9UGC - chains A and B; structure by electron microscopy, 3.52 A resolution.

== Chain A (and B) ==
Name: Plasma membrane ATPase 1
Organism: Saccharomyces cerevisiae (strain ATCC 204508 / S288c)
Notes: EC 7.1.2.1; chain B of this document is another copy of the same molecule, construct and numbering; everything in this record applies to it too
UniProt: P05030 (PMA1_YEAST); numbering as in UniProt (aligned over 1-918)
Chain sequence (918 residues; each row starts with the number of its first residue):
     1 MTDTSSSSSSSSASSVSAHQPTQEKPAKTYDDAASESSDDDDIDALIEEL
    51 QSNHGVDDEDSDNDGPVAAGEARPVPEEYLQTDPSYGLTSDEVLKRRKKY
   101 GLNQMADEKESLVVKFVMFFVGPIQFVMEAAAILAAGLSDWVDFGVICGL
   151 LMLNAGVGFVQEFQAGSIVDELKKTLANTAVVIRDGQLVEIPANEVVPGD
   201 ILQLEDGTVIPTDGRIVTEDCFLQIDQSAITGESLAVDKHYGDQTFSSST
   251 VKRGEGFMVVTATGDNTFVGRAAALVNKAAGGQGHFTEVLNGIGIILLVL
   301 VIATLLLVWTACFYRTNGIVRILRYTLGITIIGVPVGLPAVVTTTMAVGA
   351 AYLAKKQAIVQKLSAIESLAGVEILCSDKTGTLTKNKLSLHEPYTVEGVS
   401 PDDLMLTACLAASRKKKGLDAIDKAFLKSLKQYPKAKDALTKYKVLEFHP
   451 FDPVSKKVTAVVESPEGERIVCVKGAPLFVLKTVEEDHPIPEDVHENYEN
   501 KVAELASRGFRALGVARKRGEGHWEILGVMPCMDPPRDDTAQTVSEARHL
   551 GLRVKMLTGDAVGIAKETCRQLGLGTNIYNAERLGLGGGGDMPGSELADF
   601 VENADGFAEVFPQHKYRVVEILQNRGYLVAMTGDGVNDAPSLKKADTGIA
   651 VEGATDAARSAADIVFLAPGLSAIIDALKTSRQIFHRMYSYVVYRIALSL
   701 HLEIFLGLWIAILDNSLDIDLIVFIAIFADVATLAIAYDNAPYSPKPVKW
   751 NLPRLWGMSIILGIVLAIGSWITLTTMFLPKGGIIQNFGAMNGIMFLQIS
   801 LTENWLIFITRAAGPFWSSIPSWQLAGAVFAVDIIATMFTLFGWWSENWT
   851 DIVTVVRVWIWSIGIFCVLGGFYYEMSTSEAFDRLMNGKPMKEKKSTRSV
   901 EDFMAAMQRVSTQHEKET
Disordered / not traced: 1-72 (chain B: 1-40, 55-918)
Swiss-Prot annotation at these positions:
  - active site: Asp-378 (4-aspartylphosphate intermediate)
  - binding site (Mg(2+)): Asp-634, Asp-638
  - modified residue: Ser-61 (Phosphoserine), Thr-175 (Phosphothreonine), Ser-911 (Phosphoserine), Thr-912 (Phosphothreonine), Thr-918 (Phosphothreonine)
  - cross-link (Glycyl lysine isopeptide (Lys-Gly)): Lys-252 (interchain with G-Cter in ubiquitin), Lys-555 (interchain with G-Cter in ubiquitin)
  - mutagenesis: Glu-129 (E129L/Q: Normal activity), Asp-200 (D200N: Activity reduced to 23%), Glu-233 (E233Q: Activity reduced to 33%), Arg-271 (R271T: Normal activity), Pro-335 (P335A: Activity reduced to 53%), Asp-378 (D378E: Activity reduced to 67%; D378N: Activity reduced to 73%; D378T: Activity reduced to 49%), Lys-474 (K474Q: Activity reduced to 19%), Asp-534 (D534N: Activity reduced to 37%), Asp-560 (D560N: Activity reduced to 24%), Asp-638 (D638N: Activity reduced to 24%), Asn-848 (N848D: Normal activity)

== Chain A / chain B interface ==
Residue-residue contacts (15; chain A residue first):
  Asp-220(A) / Glu-49(B)
  Cys-221(A) / Glu-49(B)
  Phe-222(A) / Glu-49(B)  hydrogen bond (backbone-side chain)
  Phe-222(A) / Ser-52(B)
  Arg-253(A) / Ser-52(B)
  Arg-414(A) / Asp-41(B)
  Arg-414(A) / Ile-43(B)
  Lys-415(A) / Asp-41(B)  hydrogen bond (backbone-side chain)
  Lys-424(A) / Leu-50(B)
  Leu-427(A) / Leu-46(B)  hydrophobic
  Leu-427(A) / Ile-47(B)  hydrophobic
  Lys-428(A) / Leu-50(B)
  Lys-428(A) / Asn-53(B)  hydrogen bond
  Lys-431(A) / Gln-51(B)
  Leu-440(A) / Ile-43(B)  hydrophobic
Other interface residues (no listed pair), chain A (14 interface residues in all): Lys-416, Leu-430, Lys-437

== Overview ==
Chain A and chain B form an interface of 14 and 9 residues respectively; the contacts include 3 hydrogen
bonds. Polar contacts include Phe-222(A)/Glu-49(B), Lys-415(A)/Asp-41(B) and Lys-428(A)/Asn-53(B). UniProt
lists active-site residue Asp-378(A), Mg2+-binding residues Asp-634(A) and Asp-638(A) and 11 mutagenesis sites
on chain A.
Chain A and chain B are both Plasma membrane ATPase 1 (Saccharomyces cerevisiae (strain ATCC 204508 / S288c));
the structure, Cryo-EM structure of the Pma1 with ordered N-terminal extension in the autoinhibited state, was
determined by electron microscopy together with 9UGB from the same study.
